PDB entry 1EGD | X-ray diffraction, 2.40 A resolution | chains A and D of the 4 polymer chains in the assembly

Chain A (and D):
Name: Medium chain acyl-CoA dehydrogenase
From: Homo sapiens
Notes: EC 1.3.99.3; chain D of this document is another copy of the same molecule, construct and numbering; everything in this record applies to it too
Reference sequence: P11310 (ACADM_HUMAN); residues 1-396 here correspond to UniProt positions 26-421 (UniProt number = residue number + 25)
Chain sequence (396 residues; numbered 1 to 396; the number before each row is that of its first residue):
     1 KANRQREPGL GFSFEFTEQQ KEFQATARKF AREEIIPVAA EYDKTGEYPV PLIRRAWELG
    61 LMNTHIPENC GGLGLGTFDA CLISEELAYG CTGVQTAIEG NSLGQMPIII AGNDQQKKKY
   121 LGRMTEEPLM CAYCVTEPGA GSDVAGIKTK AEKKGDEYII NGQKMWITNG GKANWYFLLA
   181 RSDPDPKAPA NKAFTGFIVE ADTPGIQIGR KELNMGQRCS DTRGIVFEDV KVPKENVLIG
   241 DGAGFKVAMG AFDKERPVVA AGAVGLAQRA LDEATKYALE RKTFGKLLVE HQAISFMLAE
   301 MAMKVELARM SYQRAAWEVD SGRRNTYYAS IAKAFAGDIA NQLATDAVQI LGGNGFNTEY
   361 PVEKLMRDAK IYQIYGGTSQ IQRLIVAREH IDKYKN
Not modelled in the structure: 1-9
Differences from the reference sequence: engineered mutation Glu255 (Thr280 in P11310), Gly376 (Glu401 in P11310)
UniProt features mapped onto this chain:
  - binding site (FAD): Tyr133 to Ser142, Trp166 to Thr168, Arg281 to Thr283, His291, Gln292, Gln349 to Gly353
  - binding site (octanoyl-CoA): Ser142, Asp253, Arg256
  - modified residue: Lys44 (N6-acetyllysine), Lys154 (N6-succinyllysine), Lys187 (N6-acetyllysine), Lys192 (N6-acetyllysine), Lys234 (N6-acetyllysine), Lys246 (N6-acetyllysine), Lys254 (N6-acetyllysine), Lys276 (N6-acetyllysine), Thr326 (Phosphothreonine)
Ligand contacts:
  - FAD (flavin-adenine dinucleotide), molecule 1: Leu103, Tyr133, Cys134, Val135, Thr136, Ala140, Gly141, Ser142, Trp166, Ile167, Thr168, Asn214, Thr222, Ile371, Ile374, Tyr375, Gly376, Thr378, Gln380, Ile381, Leu384
  - FAD, molecule 2: Tyr277, Arg281, Thr283, Phe284, Leu288, His291, Ala293, Ile294, Gln349, Ile350, Gly352, Gly353, Phe356
From the paper describing this entry:
  - contacts within the chain: Glu99-Glu255 (hydrogen bond)

Interface between chain A and chain D:
Contacting residue pairs - 92 pairs, chain A then chain D:
  Leu10(A) with Glu15(D); Phe16(D); Thr17(D); Glu18(D)
  Gly11(A) with Ser13(D), hydrogen bond (backbone-side chain); Glu15(D), hydrogen bond (backbone-backbone); Phe16(D); Thr17(D)
  Phe12(A) with Ser13(D); Phe14(D); Glu15(D), hydrogen bond (backbone-backbone); Phe16(D), hydrophobic; Phe78(D), hydrophobic; Gln313(D); Trp317(D), hydrogen bond (backbone-side chain)
  Ser13(A) with Leu10(D); Gly11(D), hydrogen bond (side chain-backbone); Phe12(D); Ser13(D), hydrogen bond (backbone-backbone); Trp317(D)
  Phe14(A) with Phe12(D); Phe14(D), hydrophobic; Arg314(D); Trp317(D), hydrophobic
  Glu15(A) with Leu10(D); Gly11(D), hydrogen bond (backbone-backbone); Phe12(D); Arg323(D), salt bridge
  Phe16(A) with Gly11(D); Phe12(D)
  Thr17(A) with Leu10(D); Gly11(D)
  Glu18(A) with Leu10(D)
  Phe78(A) with Phe12(D), hydrophobic
  Leu271(A) with His390(D)
  Asp272(A) with Tyr394(D), hydrogen bond
  Thr275(A) with His390(D), hydrogen bond; Tyr394(D)
  Leu279(A) with Ile391(D), hydrophobic; Tyr394(D), hydrophobic
  Val289(A) with Ile391(D), hydrophobic
  Gln292(A) with Leu384(D)
  Ser295(A) with Ala387(D)
  Phe296(A) with Gln380(D); Arg383(D); Leu384(D), hydrophobic
  Ala299(A) with Arg383(D); Val386(D); Ala387(D)
  Glu300(A) with Arg383(D)
  Ala302(A) with Tyr327(D)
  Met303(A) with Ile331(D); Ala334(D), hydrophobic; Phe335(D); Arg383(D)
  Glu306(A) with Tyr327(D), hydrogen bond; Tyr328(D), hydrogen bond; Ile331(D)
  Leu307(A) with Leu307(D); Ser311(D); Phe335(D), hydrophobic
  Met310(A) with Met310(D); Arg314(D)
  Ser311(A) with Leu307(D); Met310(D)
  Gln313(A) with Phe12(D)
  Arg314(A) with Phe14(D); Met310(D)
  Trp317(A) with Phe12(D), hydrogen bond (side chain-backbone); Ser13(D); Phe14(D)
  Arg323(A) with Glu15(D), salt bridge
  Tyr327(A) with Ala302(D); Glu306(D), hydrogen bond
  Tyr328(A) with Glu306(D), hydrogen bond
  Ile331(A) with Met303(D); Glu306(D); Leu307(D), hydrophobic
  Phe335(A) with Met303(D)
  Gln380(A) with Phe296(D)
  Arg383(A) with Ala299(D); Glu300(D), salt bridge
  Leu384(A) with Gln292(D); Phe296(D), hydrophobic
  Val386(A) with Ala299(D)
  Ala387(A) with Ser295(D); Ala299(D)
  His390(A) with Leu271(D); Thr275(D), hydrogen bond
  Tyr394(A) with Asp272(D), hydrogen bond; Thr275(D); Leu279(D), hydrophobic
Also at the interface, not in a pair above, chain A (47 interface residues in all): Gln268, Lys276, Leu298, Ala334, Ile391, Lys395
Also at the interface, not in a pair above, chain D (47 interface residues in all): Lys21, Lys276, Val289, Leu298, Lys395

In short:
The chain A/chain D interface involves 47 residues from each chain, with 16 hydrogen bonds and 3 salt bridges.
Among the polar pairs are Glu15(A)-Arg323(D), Arg383(A)-Glu300(D) and Gly11(A)-Ser13(D). Chain A binds
flavin-adenine dinucleotide. From the paper: contacts within the chain involving Glu255(A) and Glu99(A).
Chain A and chain D are both Medium chain acyl-CoA dehydrogenase (Homo sapiens); the structure, Structure of
T255E, E376G mutant of human medium chain acyl-CoA dehydrogenase, was determined by X-ray diffraction,
deposited together with 1EGC and 1EGE.
